Entry 9FXD (X-ray diffraction, 1.74 A resolution); this record covers chain A.

== Chain A ==
Protein: Indole-3-acetic acid-amido synthetase GH3.6
Source organism: Arabidopsis thaliana
Notes: EC 6.3.2.-
UniProt: Q9LSQ4 (GH36_ARATH); residue numbers follow UniProt; this construct covers 1-612
Chain sequence (620 residues; each row starts with the number of its first residue; numbers below 1 keep their minus sign (Met-7 is residue -7)):
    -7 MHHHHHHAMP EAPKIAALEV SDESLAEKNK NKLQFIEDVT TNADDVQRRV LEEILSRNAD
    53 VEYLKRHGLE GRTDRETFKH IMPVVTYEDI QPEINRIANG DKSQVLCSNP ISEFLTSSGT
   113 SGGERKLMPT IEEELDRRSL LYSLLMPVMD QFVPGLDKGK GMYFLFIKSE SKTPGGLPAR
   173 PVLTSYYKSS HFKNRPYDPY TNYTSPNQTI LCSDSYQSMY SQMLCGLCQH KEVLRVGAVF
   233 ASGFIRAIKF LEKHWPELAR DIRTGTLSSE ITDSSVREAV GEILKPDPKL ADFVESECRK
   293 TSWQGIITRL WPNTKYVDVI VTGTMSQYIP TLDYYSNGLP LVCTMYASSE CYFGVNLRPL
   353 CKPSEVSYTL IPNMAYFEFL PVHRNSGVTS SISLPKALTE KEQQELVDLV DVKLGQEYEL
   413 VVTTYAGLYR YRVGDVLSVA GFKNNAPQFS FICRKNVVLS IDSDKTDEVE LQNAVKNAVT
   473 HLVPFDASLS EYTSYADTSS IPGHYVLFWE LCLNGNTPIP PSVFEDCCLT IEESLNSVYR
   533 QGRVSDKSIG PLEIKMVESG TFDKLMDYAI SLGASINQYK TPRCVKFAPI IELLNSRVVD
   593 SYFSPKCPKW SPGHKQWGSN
Unresolved in the structure: -7 to 12, 376-388, 610-612
Sequence notes: initiating methionine (-7); expression tag (-6 to 0)
Residues lining bound ligands:
  - adenosine monophosphate (AMP): Ser109, Ser110, Val174, Ile312, Thr314, Gly315, Met337, Tyr338, Ala339, Ser340, Ser341, Glu342, Phe345, Tyr360, Val425, Asp427, Phe443, Arg446, Lys457
  - aspartic acid (ASP): Thr108, Ser109, Ser110, Arg117, Lys160, Pro173, Val174, Leu175, Thr176, Phe232, Ser455
Reported in the primary citation:
  - binding site for aspartic acid: Thr108, Arg117, Phe158, Lys160, Leu175, Thr176, Ser341, Ser455

== In short ==
Ligands of chain A: adenosine monophosphate and aspartic acid. From the paper: a binding site for aspartic
acid at Thr108, Arg117 and Phe158 among others.
Chain A is Indole-3-acetic acid-amido synthetase GH3.6 (Arabidopsis thaliana); the structure, Structure of
indole-3-acetic acid-amido synthetase GH3.6 from A.thaliana in complex with AMP and aspartate, was determined
by X-ray diffraction, deposited together with 9FWD.
